Entry 8QUE (electron microscopy, 3.30 A resolution); this record covers chains C and G of the 10 polymer chains in the assembly.

== Chain C ==
Molecule: DNA-directed RNA polymerase
Organism: Pseudomonas phage phiKZ
Notes: EC 2.7.7.6
Amino-acid sequence (700 residues; each row starts with the number of its first residue):
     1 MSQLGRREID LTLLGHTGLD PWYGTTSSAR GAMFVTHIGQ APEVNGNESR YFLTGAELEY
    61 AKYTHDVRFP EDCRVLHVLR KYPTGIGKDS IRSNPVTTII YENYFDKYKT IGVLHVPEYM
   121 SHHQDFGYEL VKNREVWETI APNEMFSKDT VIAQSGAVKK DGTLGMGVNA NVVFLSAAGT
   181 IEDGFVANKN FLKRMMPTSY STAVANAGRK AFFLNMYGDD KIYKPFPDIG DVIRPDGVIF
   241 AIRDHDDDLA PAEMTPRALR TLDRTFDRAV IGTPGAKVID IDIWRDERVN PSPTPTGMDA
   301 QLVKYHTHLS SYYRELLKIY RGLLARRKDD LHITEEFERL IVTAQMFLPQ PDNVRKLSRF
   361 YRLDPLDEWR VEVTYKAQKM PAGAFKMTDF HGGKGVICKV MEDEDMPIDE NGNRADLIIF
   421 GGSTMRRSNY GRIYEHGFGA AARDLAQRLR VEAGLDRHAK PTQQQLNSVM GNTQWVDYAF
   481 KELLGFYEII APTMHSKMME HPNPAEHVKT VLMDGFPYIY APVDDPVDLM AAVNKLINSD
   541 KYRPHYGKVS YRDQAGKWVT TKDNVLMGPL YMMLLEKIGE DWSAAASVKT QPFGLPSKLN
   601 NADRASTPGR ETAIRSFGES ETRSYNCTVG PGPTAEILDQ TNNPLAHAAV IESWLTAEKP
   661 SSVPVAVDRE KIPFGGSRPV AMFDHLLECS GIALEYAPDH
Unresolved in the structure: 1, 699-700
What the authors report for this chain:
  - binding site for the 8-nt RNA strand: Lys386, Lys394

== Chain G ==
Molecule: 75-nt DNA strand
Sequence (75 nucleotides; row label = number of the first residue in the row):
     1 GTACCTATAT TGTAACTTTA GGCTTTTGGG AACTGTCTAC ATAGCAATAT AGCAAATACA
    61 TTCACTAAAA TTACT
Unresolved in the structure: 1-15, 43-75

== Chain C / chain G interface ==
Pairs across the interface (13):
  Gln124(C) with DC37(G), sugar contact
  Arg362(C) with DA39(G), phosphate contact
  Leu363(C) with DA41(G), base contact
  Lys577(C) with DG35(G), base contact
  Asn601(C) with DT38(G), phosphate contact
  Arg604(C) with DC37(G), phosphate contact; DT38(G), phosphate contact
  Arg610(C) with DT36(G), phosphate contact; DC37(G), phosphate contact
  Thr612(C) with DT36(G), phosphate contact
  Ile614(C) with DG35(G), sugar contact
  Arg615(C) with DT34(G), phosphate contact; DG35(G), phosphate contact
Interface residues without a listed pair, chain C (13 interface residues in all): Phe360, Ala613, Gly618
Interface residues without a listed pair, chain G (9 interface residues in all): DC33, DC40

== Summary ==
Chain C and chain G form an interface of 13 and 9 residues respectively. From the paper: a binding site for
the 8-nt RNA strand at Lys386(C) and Lys394(C).
Here chain C is DNA-directed RNA polymerase (Pseudomonas phage phiKZ) and chain G is a 75-nt DNA strand. Entry
8QUE (Structure of the Bacteriophage PhiKZ non-virion RNA Polymerase bound to DNA and RNA) was determined by
electron microscopy (same publication as 9RJS).
